Entry 1RVZ (X-ray diffraction, 2.25 A resolution); this record covers chains A and F of the 6 polymer chains in the assembly.

[Chain A]
Molecule: hemagglutinin
Source organism: Influenza A virus (A/Puerto Rico/8/34(H1N1))
UniProtKB: Q82766 (Q82766_9INFA); the construct lacks a stretch of the UniProt sequence and is renumbered around it, so the offset changes along the chain: 4-42 = UniProt 17-55; 44-49 = UniProt 56-61; 50-325 = UniProt 63-338
Amino-acid sequence (327 residues; each row starts with the number of its first residue; note: 1 number in that range is skipped by the numbering (no residue carries it; nothing is unmodelled there)):
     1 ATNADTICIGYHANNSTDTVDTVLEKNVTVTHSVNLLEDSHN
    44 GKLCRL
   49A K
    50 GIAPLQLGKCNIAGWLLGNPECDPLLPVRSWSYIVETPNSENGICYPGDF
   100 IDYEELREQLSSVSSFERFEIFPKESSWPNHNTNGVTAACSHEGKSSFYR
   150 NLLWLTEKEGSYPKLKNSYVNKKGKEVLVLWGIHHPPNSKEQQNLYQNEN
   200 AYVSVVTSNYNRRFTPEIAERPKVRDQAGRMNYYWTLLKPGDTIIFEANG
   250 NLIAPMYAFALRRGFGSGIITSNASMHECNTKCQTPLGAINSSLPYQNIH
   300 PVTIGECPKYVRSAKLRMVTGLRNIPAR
Disordered / not traced: 1-4
Disulfide bonds: Cys47-Cys278, Cys59-Cys71, Cys94-Cys139, Cys282-Cys306

[Chain F]
Molecule: hemagglutinin
Source organism: Influenza A virus (A/Puerto Rico/8/34(H1N1))
UniProtKB: Q82766 (Q82766_9INFA); residues 501-660 here correspond to UniProt positions 344-503 (UniProt number = residue number - 157)
Amino-acid sequence (160 residues; each row starts with the number of its first residue):
   501 GLFGAIAGFIEGGWTGMIDGWYGYHHQNEQGSGYAADQKSTQNAINGITN
   551 KVNSVIEKMNIQFTAVGKEFNKLEKRMENLNNKVDDGFLDIWTYNAELLV
   601 LLENERTLDFHDSNVKNLYEKVKSQLKNNAKEIGNGCFEFYHKCDNECME
   651 SVRNGTYDYP
Disulfide bonds: Cys644-Cys648
Residues lining bound ligands: N-acetylglucosamine (NAG; 2-acetamido-2-deoxy-beta-D-glucopyranose): Glu647, Glu650, Asn654, Thr656

[Chain A / chain F interface]
Contacting residue pairs (11):
  Asp101(A) - Leu573(F)
  Glu103(A) - Arg576(F)
  Glu104(A) - Leu573(F)
  Glu104(A) - Glu574(F)  hydrogen bond (side chain-backbone)
  Glu104(A) - Lys575(F)  hydrogen bond (side chain-backbone)
  Glu104(A) - Arg576(F)  salt bridge
  Glu107(A) - Lys575(F)
  Glu107(A) - Arg576(F)
  Glu107(A) - Asn579(F)  hydrogen bond
  Gln108(A) - Lys572(F)
  Asn208(A) - Lys572(F)  hydrogen bond (backbone-side chain)
Interface residues without a listed pair, chain A (9 interface residues in all): Tyr209, Trp234, Tyr295
Interface residues without a listed pair, chain F (7 interface residues in all): Tyr594

[In short]
9 residues of chain A and 7 residues of chain F are in contact, with 4 hydrogen bonds and 1 salt bridge. Among
the polar pairs are Glu104(A)-Arg576(F), Glu104(A)-Glu574(F) and Glu104(A)-Lys575(F). Bound to chain F:
N-acetylglucosamine.
Chain A is hemagglutinin and chain F is hemagglutinin, both from Influenza A virus (A/Puerto Rico/8/34(H1N1));
the structure, 1934 H1 Hemagglutinin in complex with LSTC, was determined by X-ray diffraction, deposited
together with 1RU7, 1RUY, 1RUZ, 1RV0, 1RVT and 1RVX.
